Entry 8FFB (X-ray diffraction, 2.25 A resolution); this record covers chains B and E of the 12 polymer chains in the assembly.

[Chain B (and E)]
Name: Probable DNA-binding stress protein
Organism: Pseudomonas aeruginosa PAO1
Notes: chain E of this document is another copy of the same molecule, construct and numbering; everything in this record applies to it too
UniProt: Q9I4Z7 (Q9I4Z7_PSEAE); residue numbers follow UniProt; this construct covers 1-156
Sequence (156 residues; each row starts with the number of its first residue):
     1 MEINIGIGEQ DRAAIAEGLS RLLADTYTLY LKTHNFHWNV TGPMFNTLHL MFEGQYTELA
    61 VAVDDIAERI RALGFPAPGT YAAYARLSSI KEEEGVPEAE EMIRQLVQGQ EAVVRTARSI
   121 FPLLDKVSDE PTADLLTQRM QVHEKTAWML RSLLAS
Unresolved in the structure: 156
Metal / ion sites: Fe2+ site 1: H37 (shared with 2 residues of chain L); Fe2+ site 2 near H49 (its only coordinating residue here); Fe2+ site 3: D64, E68 (shared with 1 residue of chain L)
From the paper describing this entry:
  - post-translational modification sites: Y27, Y30, Y81, Y84 (proposed by the authors, not directly observed)

[Interface between chain B and chain E]
Pairs across the interface - 16 pairs, chain B then chain E:
  W38(B) - W148(E)
  T41(B) - S152(E)
  T41(B) - A155(E)
  G42(B) - S152(E)  hydrogen bond (backbone-backbone)
  G42(B) - L153(E)
  G42(B) - A155(E)
  P43(B) - L153(E)
  F45(B) - W148(E)  hydrophobic
  F45(B) - M149(E)  hydrophobic
  F45(B) - S152(E)
  F45(B) - L153(E)  hydrophobic
  N46(B) - T47(E)  hydrogen bond
  N46(B) - M51(E)  hydrogen bond
  N46(B) - L153(E)
  H49(B) - W148(E)
  H49(B) - M149(E)
Other interface residues (no listed pair), chain B (8 interface residues in all): T47
Other interface residues (no listed pair), chain E (8 interface residues in all): M44

[Overview]
Chain B and chain E each contribute 8 residues to their interface, with 3 hydrogen bonds. Among the polar
pairs are N46(B)-T47(E), N46(B)-M51(E) and G42(B)-S152(E). The Fe2+ site 3 is built by D64(B) and E68(B). The
paper reports modification sites Y27(B), Y30(B) and Y81(B) among others.
Both chains are Probable DNA-binding stress protein (Pseudomonas aeruginosa PAO1). Entry 8FFB (Crystal
structure of iron bound Dps protein (PA0962) from Pseudomonas aeruginosa (orthorhombic form)) was determined
by X-ray diffraction together with 8FF9, 8FFA, 8FFC and 8FFD from the same study.
